Entry 3J99 (electron microscopy, 8.20 A resolution (very low resolution: no residue pairs are listed; an interface is given only as per-side residue counts)); this record covers chains H and L of the 13 polymer chains in the assembly.

== Chain H ==
Molecule: Alpha-soluble NSF attachment protein
Source organism: Rattus norvegicus
UniProt: P54921 (SNAA_RAT); residue numbers follow UniProt; this construct covers 1-295
Chain sequence (297 residues; row label = number of the first residue in the row; numbers below 1 keep their minus sign (Gly-1 is residue -1)):
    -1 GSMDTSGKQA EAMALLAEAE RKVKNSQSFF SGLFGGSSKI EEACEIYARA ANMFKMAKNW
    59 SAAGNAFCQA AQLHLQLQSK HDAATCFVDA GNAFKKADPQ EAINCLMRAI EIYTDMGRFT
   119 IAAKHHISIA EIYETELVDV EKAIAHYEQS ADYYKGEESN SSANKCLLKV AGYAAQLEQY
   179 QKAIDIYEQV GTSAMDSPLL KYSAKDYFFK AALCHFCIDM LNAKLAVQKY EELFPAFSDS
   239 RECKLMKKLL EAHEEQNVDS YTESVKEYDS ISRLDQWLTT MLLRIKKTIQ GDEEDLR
Disordered / not traced: -1 to 7, 294-295
Construct notes: expression tag (-1 to 0)
Reported in the primary citation:
  - mutagenesis - D217A/E249K/E252K/E253K: decreased catalytic activity on SNARE complex disassembly
  - mutagenesis - K122E/K163E: abolished catalytic activity
  - mutagenesis - K203E/R239E: decreased catalytic activity

== Chain L ==
Molecule: Syntaxin-1A
Source organism: Rattus norvegicus
UniProt: P32851 (STX1A_RAT); numbering as in UniProt (aligned over 191-256)
Chain sequence (67 residues; numbered 190 to 256; the number before each row is that of its first residue):
   190 MALSEIETRH SEIIKLENSI RELHDMFMDM AMLVESQGEM IDRIEYNVEH AVDYVERAVS
   250 DTKKAVK
Disordered / not traced: 190
Construct notes: expression tag (190)
Curated features (UniProtKB/Swiss-Prot):
  - site: Lys253, Ala254 (Microbial infection: Cleavage)
  - cross-link (Glycyl lysine isopeptide (Lys-Gly)): Lys252 (interchain with G-Cter in SUMO), Lys253 (interchain with G-Cter in SUMO), Lys256 (interchain with G-Cter in SUMO)

== How chain H and chain L interact ==
At this resolution (8 A) residue pairs are not listed: 18 residues of chain H and 12 of chain L lie at the interface.

== In short ==
18 residues of chain H and 12 residues of chain L are in contact. From the paper: D217A/E249K/E252K/E253K of
chain H reduce catalytic activity on SNARE complex disassembly; K122E/K163E of chain H abolish catalytic
activity.
Here chain H is Alpha-soluble NSF attachment protein and chain L is Syntaxin-1A, both from Rattus norvegicus.
Entry 3J99 (Structure of 20S supercomplex) was determined by electron microscopy together with 3J94, 3J95,
3J96, 3J97 and 3J98 from the same study.
